Entry 1OVE (X-ray diffraction, 2.10 A resolution); this record covers chain A.

Chain A:
Name: Mitogen-activated protein kinase 14
Organism: Homo sapiens
Notes: EC 2.7.1.37
UniProtKB: Q16539 (MK14_HUMAN); residues 1-360 here = UniProt positions 1-360
Chain sequence (366 residues; numbered -5 to 360; the number before each row is that of its first residue; numbers below 1 keep their minus sign (Gly-5 is residue -5)):
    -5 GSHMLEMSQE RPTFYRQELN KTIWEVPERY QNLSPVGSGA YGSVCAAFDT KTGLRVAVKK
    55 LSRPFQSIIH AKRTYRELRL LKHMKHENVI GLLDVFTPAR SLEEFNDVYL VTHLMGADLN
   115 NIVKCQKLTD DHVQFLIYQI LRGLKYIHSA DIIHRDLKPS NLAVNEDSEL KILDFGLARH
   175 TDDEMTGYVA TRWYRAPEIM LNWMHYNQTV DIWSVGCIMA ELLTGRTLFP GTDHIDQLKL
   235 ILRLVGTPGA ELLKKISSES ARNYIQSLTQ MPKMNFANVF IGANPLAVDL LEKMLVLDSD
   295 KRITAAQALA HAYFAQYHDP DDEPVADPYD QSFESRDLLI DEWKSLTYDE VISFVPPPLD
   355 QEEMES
Unresolved in the structure: -5 to 3, 353-360
Construct notes: cloning artifact (-5 to 0); engineered mutation Ser162 (Cys in Q16539)
Curated features (UniProtKB/Swiss-Prot):
  - motif: Thr180 to Tyr182 (TXY)
  - active site: Asp168 (Proton acceptor)
  - binding site (ATP): Val30 to Val38, Lys53
  - modified residue: Ser2 (N-acetylserine), Thr16 (Phosphothreonine), Lys53 (N6-acetyllysine), Lys152 (N6-acetyllysine), Thr180 (Phosphothreonine), Tyr182 (Phosphotyrosine), Thr263 (Phosphothreonine), Tyr323 (Phosphotyrosine)
  - natural variant: Ala51 (A51V: In a gastric adenocarcinoma sample), Pro322 (P322R: In a lung adenocarcinoma sample)
  - mutagenesis: Ala34 (A34V: Lowered kinase activity), Lys53 (K53R: Loss of kinase activity), Lys54 (K54R: Impairs MAP2K6/MKK6-dependent autophosphorylation), Tyr69 (Y69H: Lowered kinase activity), Asp168 (D168A: Loss of kinase activity), Thr175 (T175A: No effect on either the kinase activity or tyrosine phosphorylation), Asp176 (D176A: Emulation of the active state. Increase in activity; when associated with S-327 or L-327), Asp177 (D177A: Loss of kinase activity), Thr180 (T180E: Loss of kinase activity), Tyr182 (Y182F: Loss of kinase activity), Ala320 (A320T: Lowered kinase activity), Phe327 (F327L: Emulation of the active state. Increase in activity; when associated with A-176; F327S: Emulation of the active state. Increase in activity; when associated with A-176), 1 further mutagenesis entry in UniProt
Small-molecule neighbours: dihydroquinolinone (358; 1-(2,6-dichlorophenyl)-5-(2,4-difluorophenyl)-7-piperidin-4-yl-3,4-dihydroquinolin-2(1h)-one): Val30, Ala34, Tyr35, Val38, Ala51, Val52, Lys53, Glu71, Leu75, Ile84, Leu86, Leu104, Thr106, His107, Leu108, Met109, Gly110, Ala111, Asp112, Ser154, Asn155, Ala157, Leu167, Asp168

Overview:
Ligands of chain A: dihydroquinolinone. Curated annotation (UniProt) lists active-site residue Asp168, 10
ATP-binding residues and 13 mutagenesis sites.
Chain A is Mitogen-activated protein kinase 14 (Homo sapiens); the structure, The structure of p38 alpha in
complex with a dihydroquinolinone, was determined by X-ray diffraction, deposited together with 1OUK and 1OUY.
